3HQY - chain A; structure by X-ray diffraction, 2.00 A resolution.

# Chain A
Protein: cAMP and cAMP-inhibited cGMP 3', 5'-cyclic phosphodiesterase 10A
Source organism: Rattus norvegicus
Notes: EC 3.1.4.17, 3.1.4.35
UniProtKB: Q9QYJ6 (PDE10_RAT); residues 442-784 here correspond to UniProt positions 452-794 (UniProt number = residue number + 10)
Sequence (380 residues; numbered 405 to 784; the number before each row is that of its first residue):
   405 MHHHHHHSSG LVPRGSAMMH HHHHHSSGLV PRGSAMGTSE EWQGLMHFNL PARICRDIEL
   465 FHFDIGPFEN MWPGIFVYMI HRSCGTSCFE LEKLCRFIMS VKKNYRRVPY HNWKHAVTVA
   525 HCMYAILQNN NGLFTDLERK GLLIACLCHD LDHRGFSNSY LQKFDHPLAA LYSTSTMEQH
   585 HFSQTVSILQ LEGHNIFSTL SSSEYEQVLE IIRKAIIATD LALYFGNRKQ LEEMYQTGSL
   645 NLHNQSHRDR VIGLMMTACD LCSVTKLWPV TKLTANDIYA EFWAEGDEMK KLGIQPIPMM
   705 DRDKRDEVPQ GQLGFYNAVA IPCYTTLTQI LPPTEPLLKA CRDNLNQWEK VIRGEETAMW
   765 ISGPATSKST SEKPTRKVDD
Disordered / not traced: 405-452, 758-784
Construct notes: expression tag (405-441)
Bound ions: Zn2+: His519, His553, Asp554, Asp664; Mg2+ near Asp554 (its only coordinating residue here)
Ligand contacts: PF6 (2-({4-[4-(pyridin-4-ylmethyl)-1H-pyrazol-3-yl]phenoxy}methyl)quinoline): Tyr514, His515, Asp664, Leu665, Ser667, Val668, Ile682, Tyr683, Phe686, Pro702, Met703, Lys708, Glu711, Val712, Gly715, Gln716, Phe719
Swiss-Prot annotation at these positions:
  - active site: His515 (Proton donor)
  - binding site (3',5'-cyclic AMP): His515, Gln716
  - binding site (3',5'-cyclic GMP): His515, Gln716
  - binding site (a divalent metal cation): His519, His553, Asp554, Asp664
From the paper describing this entry:
  - binding site for PF6: Tyr683
  - specificity-determining residues: Tyr683, Gly715 (by similarity / conservation)

# Summary
Chain A binds compound PF6. The Zn2+ site is built by His519, His553, Asp554 and Asp664. UniProt lists
active-site residue His515, residues binding 3',5'-cyclic AMP His515 and Gln716, residues binding 3',5'-cyclic
GMP His515 and Gln716 and 4 divalent metal cation-binding residues. From the paper: a binding site for PF6 at
Tyr683; specificity determinants Tyr683 and Gly715.
Chain A is cAMP and cAMP-inhibited cGMP 3', 5'-cyclic phosphodiesterase 10A (Rattus norvegicus); the
structure, Discovery of novel inhibitors of PDE10A, was determined by X-ray diffraction (same publication as
3HQW, 3HQZ and 3HR1).
